Entry 7JPD (X-ray diffraction, 2.95 A resolution); this record covers chains D and d of the 6 polymer chains in the assembly.

[Chain D]
Protein: Hemagglutinin HA1 chain
Source organism: Influenza A virus
UniProtKB: Q20MG8 (Q20MG8_9INFA); residues 3-329 here correspond to UniProt positions 18-344 (UniProt number = residue number + 15)
Sequence (329 residues; each row starts with the number of its first residue):
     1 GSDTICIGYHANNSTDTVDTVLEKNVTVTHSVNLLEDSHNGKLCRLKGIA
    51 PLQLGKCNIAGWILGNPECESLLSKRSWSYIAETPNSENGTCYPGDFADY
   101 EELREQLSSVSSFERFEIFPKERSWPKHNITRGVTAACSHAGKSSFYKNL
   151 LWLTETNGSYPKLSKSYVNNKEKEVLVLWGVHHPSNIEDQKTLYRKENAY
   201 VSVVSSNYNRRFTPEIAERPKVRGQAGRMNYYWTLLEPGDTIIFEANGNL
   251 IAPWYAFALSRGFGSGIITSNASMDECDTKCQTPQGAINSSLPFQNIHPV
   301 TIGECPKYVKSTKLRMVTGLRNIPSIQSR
Not modelled in the structure: 1, 325-329
Sequence notes: expression tag (1-2)
Disulfides: Cys-44/Cys-277, Cys-57/Cys-69, Cys-92/Cys-138, Cys-281/Cys-305
Covalently attached groups: N-acetylglucosamine (NAG) linked to Asn-25, Asn-89, Asn-129

[Chain d]
Protein: Hemagglutinin HA2 chain
Source organism: Influenza A virus
UniProtKB: Q20MG8 (Q20MG8_9INFA); residues 330-494 here correspond to UniProt positions 345-509 (UniProt number = residue number + 15)
Sequence (170 residues; each row starts with the number of its first residue):
   330 GLFGAIAGFIEGGWTGMIDGWYGYHHQNEQGSGYAADQKSTQNAINGITN
   380 KVNSVIEKMNTQFTAVGKEFNKLEKRMENLNKKVDDGFLDIWTYNAELLV
   430 LLENERTLDFHDSNVKNLYEKVKNQLRNNAKEIGNGCFEFYHKCNNECME
   480 SVKNGTYDYPKYSEEFLVPR
Not modelled in the structure: 490-499
Sequence notes: expression tag (495-499)
Disulfides: Cys-473/Cys-477

[Chain D / chain d interface]
Cross-chain cystine bridges: Cys-6(D)/Cys-466(d)
Pairs across the interface - 121 pairs, chain D then chain d:
  Ser-2(D) / Gln-356(d)
  Ser-2(D) / Phe-469(d)
  Asp-3(D) / Gln-356(d)
  Asp-3(D) / Asn-357(d)
  Asp-3(D) / Glu-358(d)
  Asp-3(D) / Phe-467(d)
  Asp-3(D) / Glu-468(d)
  Asp-3(D) / Phe-469(d)  hydrogen bond (backbone-backbone)
  Asp-3(D) / His-471(d)
  Asp-3(D) / Lys-472(d)
  Asp-3(D) / Cys-473(d)  hydrogen bond (side chain-backbone)
  Thr-4(D) / His-355(d)
  Thr-4(D) / Gln-356(d)  hydrogen bond (backbone-backbone)
  Thr-4(D) / Phe-467(d)
  Thr-4(D) / Glu-468(d)
  Thr-4(D) / Met-478(d)
  Ile-5(D) / Tyr-353(d)  hydrophobic
  Ile-5(D) / His-354(d)
  Ile-5(D) / Cys-466(d)
  Ile-5(D) / Phe-467(d)  hydrogen bond (backbone-backbone)
  Ile-5(D) / Phe-469(d)  hydrophobic
  Ile-5(D) / Val-481(d)  hydrophobic
  Cys-6(D) / Trp-343(d)
  Cys-6(D) / Gly-352(d)
  Cys-6(D) / Tyr-353(d)
  Cys-6(D) / His-354(d)  hydrogen bond (backbone-backbone)
  Cys-6(D) / Gly-465(d)
  Cys-6(D) / Cys-466(d)  disulfide
  Ile-7(D) / Ile-339(d)
  Ile-7(D) / Trp-343(d)
  Ile-7(D) / Gly-352(d)
  Ile-7(D) / Val-451(d)  hydrophobic
  Ile-7(D) / Gly-465(d)  hydrogen bond (backbone-backbone)
  Ile-7(D) / Phe-467(d)  hydrophobic
  Gly-8(D) / Trp-343(d)
  Gly-8(D) / Tyr-351(d)
  Gly-8(D) / Gly-352(d)  hydrogen bond (backbone-backbone)
  Tyr-9(D) / Ile-335(d)  hydrogen bond (side chain-backbone)
  Tyr-9(D) / Ile-339(d)  hydrogen bond (side chain-backbone)
  Tyr-9(D) / Glu-340(d)
  Tyr-9(D) / Gly-341(d)  hydrogen bond (side chain-backbone)
  Tyr-9(D) / Gly-342(d)
  Tyr-9(D) / Trp-343(d)  hydrogen bond (backbone-backbone)
  Tyr-9(D) / Trp-350(d)
  His-10(D) / Met-346(d)  hydrogen bond (side chain-backbone)
  His-10(D) / Gly-349(d)
  His-10(D) / Trp-350(d)  hydrogen bond (backbone-backbone)
  Ala-11(D) / Gly-342(d)
  Ala-11(D) / Trp-343(d)  hydrogen bond (backbone-backbone)
  Ala-11(D) / Thr-344(d)
  Asn-12(D) / Thr-344(d)
  Val-18(D) / Asn-433(d)
  Asp-19(D) / Leu-430(d)
  Asp-19(D) / Asn-433(d)  hydrogen bond (backbone-side chain)
  Thr-20(D) / Leu-430(d)
  Thr-20(D) / Glu-434(d)  hydrogen bond
  Val-21(D) / Leu-430(d)  hydrogen bond (backbone-backbone)
  Val-21(D) / Leu-431(d)  hydrophobic
  Val-21(D) / Glu-434(d)
  Leu-22(D) / Glu-434(d)  hydrogen bond (backbone-side chain)
  His-30(D) / Trp-350(d)  hydrogen bond
  Leu-34(D) / Ile-385(d)  hydrophobic
  Leu-34(D) / Val-429(d)  hydrophobic
  Glu-101(D) / Glu-398(d)
  Glu-101(D) / Asn-400(d)
  Arg-104(D) / Glu-398(d)  salt bridge
  Glu-105(D) / Lys-397(d)
  Ser-265(D) / Ala-394(d)
  Gly-266(D) / Ala-394(d)
  Ile-267(D) / Glu-398(d)
  Ser-291(D) / Ile-385(d)
  Pro-293(D) / Met-388(d)  hydrophobic
  Phe-294(D) / Trp-421(d)  hydrophobic
  Phe-294(D) / Ala-425(d)  hydrophobic
  Pro-299(D) / Val-395(d)
  Val-300(D) / Gly-396(d)
  Thr-301(D) / Thr-393(d)
  Thr-301(D) / Ala-394(d)
  Thr-301(D) / Val-395(d)  hydrogen bond (backbone-backbone)
  Ile-302(D) / Phe-392(d)  hydrophobic
  Ile-302(D) / Thr-393(d)
  Gly-303(D) / Gln-391(d)
  Gly-303(D) / Phe-392(d)
  Gly-303(D) / Thr-393(d)  hydrogen bond (backbone-backbone)
  Glu-304(D) / Gln-391(d)
  Glu-304(D) / Phe-392(d)
  Cys-305(D) / Thr-390(d)
  Lys-307(D) / Trp-421(d)
  Tyr-308(D) / Leu-418(d)  hydrophobic
  Val-309(D) / Leu-418(d)  hydrophobic
  Val-309(D) / Trp-421(d)
  Val-309(D) / Thr-422(d)
  Lys-310(D) / Leu-418(d)
  Lys-310(D) / Thr-422(d)  hydrogen bond (backbone-side chain)
  Ser-311(D) / Thr-422(d)
  Ser-311(D) / Glu-426(d)  hydrogen bond
  Leu-314(D) / Ala-425(d)
  Leu-314(D) / Glu-426(d)
  Arg-315(D) / Val-429(d)
  Arg-315(D) / Asn-433(d)  hydrogen bond (backbone-side chain)
  Met-316(D) / Lys-380(d)
  Met-316(D) / Val-429(d)  hydrophobic
  Met-316(D) / Asn-433(d)
  Val-317(D) / Asn-433(d)  hydrogen bond (backbone-side chain)
  Val-317(D) / Thr-436(d)
  Val-317(D) / Leu-437(d)  hydrophobic
  Thr-318(D) / Trp-350(d)
  Thr-318(D) / Ile-377(d)
  Thr-318(D) / Val-381(d)
  Thr-318(D) / His-440(d)  hydrogen bond (backbone-side chain)
  Gly-319(D) / Trp-350(d)
  Gly-319(D) / Leu-437(d)
  Gly-319(D) / His-440(d)  hydrogen bond (backbone-side chain)
  Leu-320(D) / Ile-335(d)  hydrophobic
  Leu-320(D) / Trp-350(d)
  Leu-320(D) / Tyr-351(d)  hydrophobic
  Leu-320(D) / His-440(d)
  Arg-321(D) / Leu-437(d)
  Ile-323(D) / Glu-340(d)
  Ile-323(D) / Gly-341(d)
  Ile-323(D) / Gly-342(d)  hydrogen bond (backbone-backbone)
Interface residues without a listed pair, chain D (53 interface residues in all): Val-26, Val-32, Gly-264, Leu-292, Lys-313
Interface residues without a listed pair, chain d (64 interface residues in all): Ala-334, Ile-347, Val-384, Phe-399, Val-444, Leu-447, Tyr-448

[Summary]
Chain D and chain d form an interface of 53 and 64 residues respectively; the contacts include 1 disulfide
bond, 28 hydrogen bonds and 1 salt bridge. Among the polar pairs are Arg-104(D)/Glu-398(d),
Asp-3(D)/Cys-473(d) and Tyr-9(D)/Ile-335(d). N-acetylglucosamine is covalently linked to Asn-25(D), Asn-89(D)
and Asn-129(D).
Chain D is Hemagglutinin HA1 chain and chain d is Hemagglutinin HA2 chain, both from Influenza A virus; the
structure, Crystal structure of the trimeric full length mature hemagglutinin from influenza A virus A/Fort
Monmouth/1/1947, was determined by X-ray diffraction (same publication as 6ML8).
